PDB entry 8U11 | electron microscopy, 3.10 A resolution | chains k and I of the 58 polymer chains in the assembly

== Chain k ==
Molecule: Portal protein
Organism: Salmonella phage P22
Reference sequence: P26744 (PORTL_BPP22); numbering as in UniProt (aligned over 1-725)
Amino-acid sequence (725 residues; each row starts with the number of its first residue):
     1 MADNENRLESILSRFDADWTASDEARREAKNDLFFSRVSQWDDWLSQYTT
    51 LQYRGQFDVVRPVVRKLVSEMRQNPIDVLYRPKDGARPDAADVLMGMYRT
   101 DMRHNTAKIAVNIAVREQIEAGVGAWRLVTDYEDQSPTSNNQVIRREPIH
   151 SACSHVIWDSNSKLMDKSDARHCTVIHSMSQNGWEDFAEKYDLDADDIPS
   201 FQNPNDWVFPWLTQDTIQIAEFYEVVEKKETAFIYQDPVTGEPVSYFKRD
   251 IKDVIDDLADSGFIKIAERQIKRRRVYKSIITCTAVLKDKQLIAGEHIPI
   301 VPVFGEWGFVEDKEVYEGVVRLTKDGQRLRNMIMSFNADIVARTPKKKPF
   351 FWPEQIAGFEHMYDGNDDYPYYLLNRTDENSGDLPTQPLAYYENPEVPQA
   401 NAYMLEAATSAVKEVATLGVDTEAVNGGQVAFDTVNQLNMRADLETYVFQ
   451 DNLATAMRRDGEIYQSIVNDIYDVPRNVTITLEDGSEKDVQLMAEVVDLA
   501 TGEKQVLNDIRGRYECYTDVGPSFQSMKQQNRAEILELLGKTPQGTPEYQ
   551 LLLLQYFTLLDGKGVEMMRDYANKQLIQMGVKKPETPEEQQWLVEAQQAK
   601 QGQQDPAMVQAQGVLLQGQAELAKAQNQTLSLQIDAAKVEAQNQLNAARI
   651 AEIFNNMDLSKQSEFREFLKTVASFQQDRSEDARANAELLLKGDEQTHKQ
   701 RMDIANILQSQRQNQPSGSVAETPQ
Not modelled in the structure: 1-4, 421-444, 481-491, 584-725
Curated features (UniProtKB/Swiss-Prot):
  - mutagenesis: Val64 (V64A/T/M: Overpackaging), Val303 (V303A/T/M/Y: Overpackaging)

== Chain I ==
Molecule: Major capsid protein
Organism: Salmonella phage P22
Reference sequence: P26747 (CAPSD_BPP22); numbering as in UniProt (aligned over 1-430)
Amino-acid sequence (430 residues; each row starts with the number of its first residue):
     1 MALNEGQIVTLAVDEIIETISAITPMAQKAKKYTPPAASMQRSSNTIWMP
    51 VEQESPTQEGWDLTDKATGLLELNVAVNMGEPDNDFFQLRADDLRDETAY
   101 RRRIQSAARKLANNVELKVANMAAEMGSLVITSPDAIGTNTADAWNFVAD
   151 AEEIMFSRELNRDMGTSYFFNPQDYKKAGYDLTKRDIFGRIPEEAYRDGT
   201 IQRQVAGFDDVLRSPKLPVLTKSTATGITVSGAQSFKPVAWQLDNDGNKV
   251 NVDNRFATVTLSATTGMKRGDKISFAGVKFLGQMAKNVLAQDATFSVVRV
   301 VDGTHVEITPKPVALDDVSLSPEQRAYANVNTSLADAMAVNILNVKDART
   351 NVFWADDAIRIVSQPIPANHELFAGMKTTSFSIPDVGLNGIFATQGDIST
   401 LSGLCRIALWYGVNATRPEAIGVGLPGQTA
Not modelled in the structure: 1
Curated features (UniProtKB/Swiss-Prot):
  - site: Asp14 (Essential for binding to the capsid assembly scaffolding protein), Trp61 (Involved in capsid stabilization and maturation)
  - mutagenesis: Glu5 (E5A: Impaired phage growth; probable capsid protein misfolding), Asp14 (D14A: Impaired phage growth; inability of the mutant capsid protein to interact properly with scaffolding protein), Glu15 (E15A: Decreased phage growth), Glu18 (E18A: Decreased phage growth), Trp61 (W61N/V: Drastically decreases capsid stability), Trp241 (W241A: Cold-sensitive phenotype probably due to an assembly defect), Gln242 (Q242A: Cold-sensitive phenotype probably due to an assembly defect), Leu243 (L243A: No effect on phage production), Asp244 (D244A: Lethal. Complete loss of procapsids assembly), Asn245 (N245A: Slight decrease in phage production), Asp246 (D246A: Lethal. Complete loss of procapsids assembly, assembles as tubes instead), Lys249 (K249A: No effect on phage production), 3 further mutagenesis entries in UniProt

== Interface between chain k and chain I ==
Residue-residue contacts (41; chain k residue first):
  Leu12(k) - Arg101(I)
  Ser13(k) - Arg101(I)
  Asp16(k) - Arg101(I)  salt bridge
  Asp23(k) - Thr379(I)  hydrogen bond
  Glu24(k) - Lys377(I)  salt bridge
  Arg27(k) - Thr379(I)  hydrogen bond
  Arg27(k) - Ser380(I)
  Asp43(k) - Pro36(I)
  Trp44(k) - Ala37(I)
  Trp44(k) - Ala38(I)  hydrogen bond (backbone-backbone)
  Trp44(k) - Gln364(I)
  Trp44(k) - Pro365(I)  hydrophobic
  Trp44(k) - Ile366(I)
  Trp44(k) - Pro367(I)  hydrophobic
  Trp44(k) - Ala368(I)
  Leu45(k) - Pro367(I)  hydrophobic
  Leu45(k) - Ala368(I)
  Leu45(k) - Asn369(I)
  Ser46(k) - Ser39(I)  hydrogen bond (backbone-side chain)
  Gln47(k) - Gln41(I)
  Gln202(k) - Ser382(I)  hydrogen bond
  Asn203(k) - Ser382(I)  hydrogen bond (backbone-side chain)
  Asn203(k) - Asn389(I)  hydrogen bond
  Asp206(k) - Ser380(I)  hydrogen bond
  Asp206(k) - Asn389(I)
  Trp207(k) - Thr34(I)
  Trp207(k) - Pro365(I)  hydrophobic
  Trp207(k) - Asn389(I)
  Trp207(k) - Gly390(I)
  Trp207(k) - Ile391(I)  hydrophobic
  Phe209(k) - Thr34(I)
  Phe209(k) - Pro36(I)  hydrophobic
  Pro210(k) - Thr34(I)
  Trp211(k) - Tyr33(I)
  Trp211(k) - Thr34(I)
  Trp211(k) - Pro35(I)  hydrophobic
  Trp211(k) - Ile47(I)  hydrophobic
  Leu212(k) - Lys32(I)
  Leu212(k) - Tyr33(I)  hydrophobic
  Thr213(k) - Lys32(I)  hydrogen bond (side chain-backbone)
  Thr213(k) - Thr34(I)
Interface residues without a listed pair, chain k (22 interface residues in all): Ser200, Phe201
Interface residues without a listed pair, chain I (29 interface residues in all): Lys31, Ser363, Thr378, Pro384, Asp385

== In short ==
22 residues of chain k face 29 of chain I across their interface, with 9 hydrogen bonds and 2 salt bridges.
Polar contacts include Asp16(k)-Arg101(I), Glu24(k)-Lys377(I) and Asp23(k)-Thr379(I). UniProt lists 2
mutagenesis sites on chain k; 15 mutagenesis sites on chain I.
Chain k is Portal protein and chain I is Major capsid protein, both from Salmonella phage P22; the structure,
In situ cryo-EM structure of bacteriophage P22 gp1:gp5:gp4: gp10: gp9 N-term complex in conformation 2 at ...,
was determined by electron microscopy together with 8TVR, 8TVU, 8U1O and 8U10 from the same study.
